7OCE - chains A and G of the 8 polymer chains in the assembly; structure by electron microscopy, 3.10 A resolution.

# Chain A
Protein: Glutamate receptor 1
Organism: Rattus norvegicus
UniProt: P19490 (GRIA1_RAT), isoform P19490-2; the construct has insertions or renumbered stretches relative to UniProt, so the offset changes along the chain: -25 to -7 = UniProt 1-19; 2-889 = UniProt 20-907
Chain sequence (915 residues; row label = number of the first residue in the row; numbers below 1 keep their minus sign (Met-25 is residue -25)):
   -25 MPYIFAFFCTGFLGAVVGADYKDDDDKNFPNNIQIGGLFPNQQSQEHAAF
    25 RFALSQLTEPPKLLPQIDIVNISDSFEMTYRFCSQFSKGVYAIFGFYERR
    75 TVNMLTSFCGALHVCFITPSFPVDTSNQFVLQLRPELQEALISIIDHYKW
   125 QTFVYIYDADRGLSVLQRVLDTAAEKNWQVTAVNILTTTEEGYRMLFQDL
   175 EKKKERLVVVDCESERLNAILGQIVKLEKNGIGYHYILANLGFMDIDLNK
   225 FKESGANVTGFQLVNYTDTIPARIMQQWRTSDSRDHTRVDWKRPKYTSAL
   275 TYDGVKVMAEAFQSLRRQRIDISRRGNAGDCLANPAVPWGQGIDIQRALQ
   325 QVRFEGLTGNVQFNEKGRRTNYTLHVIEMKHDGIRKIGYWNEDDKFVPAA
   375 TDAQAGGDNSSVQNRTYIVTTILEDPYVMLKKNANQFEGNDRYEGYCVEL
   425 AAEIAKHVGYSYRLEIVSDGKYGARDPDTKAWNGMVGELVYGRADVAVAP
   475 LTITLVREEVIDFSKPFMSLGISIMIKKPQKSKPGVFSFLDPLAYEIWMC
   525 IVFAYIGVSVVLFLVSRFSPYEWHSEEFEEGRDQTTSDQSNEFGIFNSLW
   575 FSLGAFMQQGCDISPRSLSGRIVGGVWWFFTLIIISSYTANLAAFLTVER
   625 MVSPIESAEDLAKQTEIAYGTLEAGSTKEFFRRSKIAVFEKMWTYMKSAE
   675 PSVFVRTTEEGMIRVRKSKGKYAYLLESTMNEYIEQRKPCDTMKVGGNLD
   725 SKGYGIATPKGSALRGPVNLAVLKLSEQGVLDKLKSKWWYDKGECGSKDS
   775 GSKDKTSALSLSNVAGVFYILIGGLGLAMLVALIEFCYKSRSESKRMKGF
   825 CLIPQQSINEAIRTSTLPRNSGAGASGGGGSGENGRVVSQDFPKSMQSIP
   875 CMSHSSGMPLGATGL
Disordered / not traced: -25 to 386, 546-563, 773-778, 821-889
Sequence notes: insertion (-6 to 1)
Curated features (UniProtKB/Swiss-Prot):
  - motif: Ala886 to Leu889 (PDZ-binding)
  - binding site (L-glutamate): Pro474, Thr476, Arg481, Ser650, Thr651, Glu701
  - modified residue (Phosphoserine): Ser627, Ser692, Ser831, Ser845
  - lipidation (S-palmitoyl cysteine): Cys585, Cys811
  - glycosylation (N-linked (GlcNAc...) asparagine): Asn45, Asn231, Asn239, Asn345, Asn383, Asn388
Disulfides: Cys714-Cys769
Small-molecule neighbours:
  - E2Q (6-nitro-2,3-bis(oxidanylidene)-1,4-dihydrobenzo[f]quinoxaline-7-sulfonamide): Glu398, Tyr446, Pro474, Thr476, Arg481, Ser650, Thr682, Glu701, Met704, Tyr728
  - 1,2-diacyl-sn-glycero-3-phosphocholine (PC1), molecule 1: Val510, Phe511, Tyr793, Ile794, Gly797, Gly798, Leu801
  - 1,2-diacyl-sn-glycero-3-phosphocholine (PC1), molecule 2: Phe511, Leu514, Phe570, Leu573, Trp574, Leu577, Ile794
  - 1,2-diacyl-sn-glycero-3-phosphocholine (PC1), molecule 3: Leu514, Asp515, Tyr519, Trp522, Ile525, Val526, Tyr529, Leu577, Phe580, Met581
  - 1,2-diacyl-sn-glycero-3-phosphocholine (PC1), molecule 4: Tyr519, Val526, Tyr529
  - 1,2-diacyl-sn-glycero-3-phosphocholine (PC1), molecule 5: Val526, Ile530, Ile569
  - 1,2-diacyl-sn-glycero-3-phosphocholine (PC1), molecule 6: Tyr529, Ile569, Phe570, Leu573
  - 1,2-diacyl-sn-glycero-3-phosphocholine (PC1), molecule 7: Arg595, Ile596, Gly599, Val600, Phe603
  - 1,2-diacyl-sn-glycero-3-phosphocholine (PC1), molecule 8: Tyr793, Ile796, Gly797, Gly800, Met803, Leu804, Ala806, Leu807
  - 1,2-diacyl-sn-glycero-3-phosphocholine (PC1), molecule 9: Leu801, Val805, Ile808, Glu809, Tyr812

# Chain G
Protein: Protein cornichon homolog 2
Organism: Rattus norvegicus
UniProt: Q5BJU5 (CNIH2_RAT); numbering as in UniProt (aligned over 1-160)
Chain sequence (188 residues; numbered 1 to 188; the number before each row is that of its first residue):
     1 MAFTFAAFCYMLTLVLCASLIFFVIWHIIAFDELRTDFKNPIDQGNPARA
    51 RERLKNIERICCLLRKLVVPEYSIHGLFCLMFLCAAEWVTLGLNIPLLFY
   101 HLWRYFHRPADGSEVMYDAVSIMNADILNYCQKESWCKLAFYLLSFFYYL
   151 YSMVYTLVSFENLYFQSGGSTETSQVAPAYPYDVPDYA
Disordered / not traced: 1, 160-188
Sequence notes: expression tag (161-188)
Small-molecule neighbours:
  - 1,2-diacyl-sn-glycero-3-phosphocholine (PC1), molecule 1: Met11, Leu14, Val15, Ala18, Phe22, Met153, Leu157
  - 1,2-diacyl-sn-glycero-3-phosphocholine (PC1), molecule 2: Ala18, Ile21, Phe22, Ile25, Trp26, Ile29
  - 1,2-diacyl-sn-glycero-3-phosphocholine (PC1), molecule 3: Val69, Pro70, Ser73, Ile74, Gly76, Leu77, Leu80
  - 1,2-diacyl-sn-glycero-3-phosphocholine (PC1), molecule 4: Gly76, Cys79, Leu80, Leu83, Trp88, Ile95, Leu98
  - 1,2-diacyl-sn-glycero-3-phosphocholine (PC1), molecule 5: Leu83, Cys84, Ala86, Trp88
What the authors report for this chain:
  - binding site for 1,2-diacyl-sn-glycero-3-phosphocholine: Phe22, Trp26

# How chain A and chain G interact
Residue-residue contacts (13; chain A residue first):
  Leu785(A) - Phe3(G)  hydrophobic
  Leu785(A) - Thr4(G)
  Leu785(A) - Phe5(G)
  Ala789(A) - Phe3(G)  hydrophobic
  Phe792(A) - Phe3(G)  hydrophobic
  Phe792(A) - Phe8(G)  hydrophobic
  Tyr793(A) - Phe3(G)
  Ile796(A) - Phe8(G)  hydrophobic
  Ile796(A) - Leu12(G)  hydrophobic
  Ile796(A) - Val15(G)  hydrophobic
  Leu799(A) - Leu12(G)  hydrophobic
  Met803(A) - Val15(G)
  Leu807(A) - Phe22(G)  hydrophobic
Also at the interface, not in a pair above, chain A (11 interface residues in all): Leu795, Gly800, Phe810
Also at the interface, not in a pair above, chain G (11 interface residues in all): Met11, Ser19, Trp26, Leu157

# Summary
The chain A/chain G interface involves 11 residues from each chain. One 1,2-diacyl-sn-glycero-3-phosphocholine
molecule is bound between chain A and chain G. Chain A binds compound E2Q and 9 copies of
1,2-diacyl-sn-glycero-3-phosphocholine. Chain G binds 5 copies of 1,2-diacyl-sn-glycero-3-phosphocholine. The
paper reports a binding site for 1,2-diacyl-sn-glycero-3-phosphocholine at Phe22(G) and Trp26(G).
Chain A is Glutamate receptor 1 and chain G is Protein cornichon homolog 2, both from Rattus norvegicus; the
structure, Resting state GluA1/A2 AMPA receptor in complex with TARP gamma 8 and CNIH2 (LBD-TMD), was
determined by electron microscopy, deposited together with 7OCA, 7OCC, 7OCD and 7OCF.
